1KTK - chains A and E of the 6 polymer chains in the assembly; structure by X-ray diffraction, 3.00 A resolution.

== Chain A ==
Molecule: Exotoxin type C
From: Streptococcus pyogenes
Notes: engineered mutation(s): H35A
UniProt: P13380 (SPEC_STRPY); residues 1-208 here correspond to UniProt positions 28-235 (UniProt number = residue number + 27)
Sequence (208 residues; numbered 1 to 208; the number before each row is that of its first residue):
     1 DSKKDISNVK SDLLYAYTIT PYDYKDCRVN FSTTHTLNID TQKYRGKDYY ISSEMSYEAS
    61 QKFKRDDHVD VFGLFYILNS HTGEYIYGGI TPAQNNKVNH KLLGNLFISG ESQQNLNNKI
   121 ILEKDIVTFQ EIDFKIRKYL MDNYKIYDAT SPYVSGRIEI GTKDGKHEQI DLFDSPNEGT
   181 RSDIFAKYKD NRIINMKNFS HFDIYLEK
Unresolved in the structure: 1-2, 61-62, 110
Sequence notes: conflict Asp26 (Asn53 in P13380)

== Chain E ==
Molecule: T-cell receptor beta chain
From: Homo sapiens
Notes: engineered mutation(s): C13A, C191A
UniProt: P01850 (TCB_HUMAN); aligned to UniProt positions 1-247 over residues 1-246 (the alignment contains insertions or deletions, so no single offset holds)
Sequence (247 residues; numbered 1 to 246 plus 2 insertion-coded residues; 1 number in that range is skipped by the numbering (no residue carries it; nothing is unmodelled there); the number before each row is that of its first residue):
     1 GAVVSQHPSR VIAKSGTSVK IECRSLD
   27A F
    28 QATTMFWYRQ FPKQSLMLMA TSAEG
   52A S
    53 KATYEQGVEK DKFLINHASL TLSTLTVTSA HPEDSSFYIC SALAGSGSST D
   105 TQYFGPGTRL TVLEDLKNFP PEVAVFEPSE AEISHTQKAT LVCLATGFYP DHVELSWWVN
   165 GKEVHSGVST DPQPLKEQPA LNDSRYALSS RLRVSATFWQ NPRNHFRCQV QFYGLSENDE
   225 WTQDRAKPVT QIVSAEAWGR AD
Sequence notes: conflict Arg10 (Trp25 in P01850), Ala13 (Cys28 in P01850), Ala50 (Asn66 in P01850), Ala96 (Arg112 in P01850), Gly99 (Glu113 in P01850), Gly99 (Thr115 in P01850), Thr105 (Glu121 in P01850), Tyr107 (Phe123 in P01850), Ala191 (Cys208 in P01850); insertion (95, 101-102)
Disulfide bonds: Cys23-Cys92, Cys147-Cys212

== How chain A and chain E interact ==
Residue-residue contacts (39):
  Tyr15(A) with Ser49(E), hydrogen bond; Ser52A(E), hydrogen bond; Ala54(E); Thr55(E); Ile67(E); Asn68(E); His69(E)
  Thr18(A) with Asn68(E); His69(E); Ala70(E)
  Ile19(A) with Ala70(E)
  Thr20(A) with Ala70(E), hydrogen bond (backbone-backbone)
  Arg45(A) with Gln28(E), hydrogen bond; Leu72(E)
  Tyr49(A) with Gln28(E), hydrogen bond
  Phe75(A) with Ser52A(E); Ala70(E)
  Tyr76(A) with Lys53(E), hydrogen bond (backbone-backbone)
  Ile77(A) with Glu51(E)
  Leu78(A) with Ala29(E); Thr30(E); Glu51(E); Gly52(E); His69(E); Ser98(E)
  Asn79(A) with Gln28(E); Thr30(E), hydrogen bond (backbone-side chain); Ala96(E); Gly97(E), hydrogen bond (side chain-backbone); Ser98(E), hydrogen bond (side chain-backbone)
  His81(A) with Gln28(E), hydrogen bond (backbone-side chain)
  Thr82(A) with Gln28(E)
  Glu178(A) with Lys53(E), salt bridge; Ala54(E)
  Thr180(A) with Lys53(E); Ala54(E)
  Arg181(A) with Ser52A(E), hydrogen bond; Lys53(E), hydrogen bond (backbone-backbone); His69(E), hydrogen bond (side chain-backbone)
Interface residues without a listed pair, chain A (19 interface residues in all): Leu14, Glu84, Ser182
Interface residues without a listed pair, chain E (20 interface residues in all): Leu66, Ser71

== In short ==
19 residues of chain A face 20 of chain E across their interface; the contacts include 13 hydrogen bonds and 1
salt bridge. Polar pairs include Glu178(A)-Lys53(E), Tyr15(A)-Ser49(E) and Tyr15(A)-Ser52A(E).
Chain A is Exotoxin type C (Streptococcus pyogenes) and chain E is T-cell receptor beta chain (Homo sapiens);
the structure, Complex of Streptococcal pyrogenic enterotoxin C (SpeC) with a human T cell receptor beta chain
(Vbeta2.1), was determined by X-ray diffraction together with 1L0X and 1L0Y from the same study.
